PDB entry 8K9H | X-ray diffraction, 2.73 A resolution | chains G and H of the 4 polymer chains in the assembly

== Chain G ==
Protein: Butyrate-acetoacetate CoA-transferase subunit B
From: Fusobacterium nucleatum
Notes: EC 2.8.3.9
UniProt: Q8RHY4 (Q8RHY4_FUSNN); residues 1-217 here = UniProt positions 1-217
Chain sequence (219 residues; each row starts with the number of its first residue; numbers below 1 keep their minus sign (Met-1 is residue -1)):
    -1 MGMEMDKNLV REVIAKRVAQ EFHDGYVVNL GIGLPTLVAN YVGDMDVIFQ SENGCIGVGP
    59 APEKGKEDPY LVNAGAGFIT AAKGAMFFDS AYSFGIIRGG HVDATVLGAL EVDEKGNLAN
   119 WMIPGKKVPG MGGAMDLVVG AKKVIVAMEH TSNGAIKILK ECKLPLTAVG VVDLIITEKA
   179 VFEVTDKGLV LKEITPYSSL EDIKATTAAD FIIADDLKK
Disordered / not traced: -1 to 0, 152, 214-217
Sequence notes: initiating methionine (-1); expression tag (0)

== Chain H ==
Protein: Acetoacetate:butyrate/acetate coenzyme A transferase
From: Fusobacterium nucleatum
Notes: EC 2.8.3.9
UniProt: Q8RHY3 (Q8RHY3_FUSNN); residues 218-434 here correspond to UniProt positions 1-217 (UniProt number = residue number - 217)
Chain sequence (225 residues; each row starts with the number of its first residue):
   210 MGHHHHHHMK QKIVSMEEAI SHVKDGMTVH IGGFIACGTP ESIITALIEK GVKDLTIVAN
   270 DTGLIDKGIG RLVVNNQVKK VIASHIGTNP ETGRRMQSGE MEVELVPQGT LAERVRAAGY
   330 GLGGILTPTG LGTIVQEGKQ IINVDGKDYL LEKPIKADVA LIFGTKVDEL GNVICEKTTK
   390 NFNPLMATAA DVVIVEALEI VPAGSLSPEH LDISRIFIDY IVKSK
Disordered / not traced: 210-218
Sequence notes: initiating methionine (210); expression tag (211-217)

== Interface between chain G and chain H ==
Pairs across the interface - 70 pairs, chain G then chain H:
  Glu50(G) - Gln317(H)
  Asn51(G) - Phe243(H)
  Asn51(G) - Thr387(H)
  Asp66(G) - Lys386(H)  salt bridge
  Pro67(G) - Cys246(H)  hydrogen bond (backbone-side chain)
  Tyr68(G) - Cys246(H)  hydrophobic
  Tyr68(G) - Glu385(H)
  Tyr68(G) - Lys386(H)
  Tyr68(G) - Thr387(H)  hydrogen bond (backbone-backbone)
  Tyr68(G) - Thr388(H)
  Tyr68(G) - Leu407(H)
  Leu69(G) - Lys386(H)
  Leu69(G) - Thr387(H)
  Val70(G) - Cys246(H)  hydrophobic
  Val70(G) - Thr387(H)  hydrogen bond (backbone-side chain)
  Ala72(G) - Phe243(H)
  Ala74(G) - Ile244(H)  hydrophobic
  Phe85(G) - Lys386(H)
  Phe85(G) - Lys389(H)
  Phe86(G) - Lys389(H)
  Asp87(G) - Lys389(H)
  Asp87(G) - Pro393(H)
  Asp87(G) - Leu394(H)
  Ser88(G) - Ala321(H)
  Ser88(G) - Asn390(H)  hydrogen bond (side chain-backbone)
  Ser88(G) - Phe391(H)
  Ser88(G) - Leu394(H)
  Ala89(G) - Ala321(H)
  Ala89(G) - Glu322(H)
  Ala89(G) - Leu394(H)  hydrophobic
  Phe92(G) - Gln317(H)
  Phe92(G) - Gly318(H)
  Arg96(G) - Gly318(H)
  Arg96(G) - Glu322(H)  salt bridge
  Arg96(G) - Thr336(H)
  Arg96(G) - Pro337(H)
  Trp119(G) - Leu314(H)  hydrophobic
  Trp119(G) - Ile343(H)  hydrophobic
  Val126(G) - Ile295(H)
  Val126(G) - Met305(H)  hydrophobic
  Pro127(G) - His294(H)  hydrogen bond (backbone-side chain)
  Pro127(G) - Ile295(H)  hydrogen bond (backbone-backbone)
  Pro127(G) - Gly296(H)  hydrogen bond (backbone-backbone)
  Gly128(G) - Ser293(H)
  Gly128(G) - Leu314(H)
  Met129(G) - Ser293(H)  hydrogen bond (backbone-backbone)
  Met129(G) - Leu314(H)
  Met129(G) - Val315(H)
  Met129(G) - Pro316(H)  hydrophobic
  Met129(G) - Val344(H)  hydrophobic
  Gly130(G) - Ser293(H)  hydrogen bond (backbone-backbone)
  Gly130(G) - Gln317(H)  hydrogen bond (backbone-backbone)
  Gly131(G) - Gln317(H)
  Met133(G) - Pro316(H)  hydrophobic
  Met133(G) - Thr338(H)
  Met133(G) - Gly339(H)
  Met133(G) - Thr342(H)
  Met133(G) - Val344(H)  hydrophobic
  Asp134(G) - Pro316(H)
  Asp134(G) - Gln317(H)  hydrogen bond (side chain-backbone)
  Asp134(G) - Gly318(H)  hydrogen bond (side chain-backbone)
  Asp134(G) - Thr319(H)
  Asp134(G) - Thr338(H)  hydrogen bond
  Val137(G) - Pro337(H)  hydrophobic
  Val137(G) - Thr338(H)
  Leu164(G) - Gly341(H)
  Leu164(G) - Thr342(H)
  Thr165(G) - Thr342(H)
  Val167(G) - Leu340(H)
  Val167(G) - Gly341(H)
Other interface residues (no listed pair), chain G (33 interface residues in all): Gly52, Cys53, Asn71, Ala166
Other interface residues (no listed pair), chain H (38 interface residues in all): Gln306, Arg325, Phe372

== Overview ==
33 residues of chain G face 38 of chain H across their interface; the contacts include 13 hydrogen bonds and 2
salt bridges. Among the polar pairs are Asp66(G)-Lys386(H), Arg96(G)-Glu322(H) and Pro67(G)-Cys246(H).
Here chain G is Butyrate-acetoacetate CoA-transferase subunit B and chain H is Acetoacetate:butyrate/acetate
coenzyme A transferase, both from Fusobacterium nucleatum. Entry 8K9H (Complex structure of
Acetoacetate:butyrate/acetate coenzyme A transferase and Butyrate-acetoacetate CoA-transferase subunit B from
Fusobacterium nucleatum ATCC ...) was determined by X-ray diffraction.
